2J4S - chain A; structure by X-ray diffraction, 2.10 A resolution.

== Chain A ==
Molecule: Bifunctional P-450\:nadph-P450 reductase
Source organism: Bacillus megaterium
Notes: EC 1.14.14.1; fragment: heme domain, residues 1-455
UniProt: P14779 (CPXB_BACME); numbering as in UniProt (aligned over 1-455)
Chain sequence (455 residues; row label = number of the first residue in the row):
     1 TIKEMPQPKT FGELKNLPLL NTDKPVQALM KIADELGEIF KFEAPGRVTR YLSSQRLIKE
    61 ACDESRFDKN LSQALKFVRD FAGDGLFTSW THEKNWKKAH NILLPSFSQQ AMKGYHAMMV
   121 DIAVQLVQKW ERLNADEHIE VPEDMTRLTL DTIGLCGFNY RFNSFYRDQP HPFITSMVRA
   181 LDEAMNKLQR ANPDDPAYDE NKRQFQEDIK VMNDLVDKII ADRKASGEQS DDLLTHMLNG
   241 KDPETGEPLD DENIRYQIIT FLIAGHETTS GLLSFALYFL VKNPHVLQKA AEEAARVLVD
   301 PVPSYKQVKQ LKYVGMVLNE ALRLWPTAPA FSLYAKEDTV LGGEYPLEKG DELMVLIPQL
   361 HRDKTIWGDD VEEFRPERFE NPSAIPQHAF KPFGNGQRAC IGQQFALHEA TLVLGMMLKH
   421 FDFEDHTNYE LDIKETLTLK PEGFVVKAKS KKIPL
Not modelled in the structure: 243-245
Ion coordination: Zn2+: Asp338, Glu348 (shared with 1 residue of chain B); heme Fe near Cys400 (its only coordinating residue here)
Small-molecule neighbours: heme (HEM): Lys69, Leu75, Leu86, Phe87, Trp96, His100, Phe107, Ile153, Thr260, Phe261, Ala264, Gly265, Thr268, Thr269, Leu272, Leu322, Thr327, Ala328, Phe331, Pro392, Phe393, Gly394, Gln397, Arg398, Ala399, Cys400, Ile401, Gly402, Phe405, Ala406
UniProt features mapped onto this chain:
  - site: Thr269 (Important for catalytic activity)
  - mutagenesis: Thr269 (T269A: Contrary to wild-type, significant decrease in the formation of the high-spin complex via substrate binding, and decreased substrate-induced reduction potential shift with saturating ...)

== Summary ==
Chain A binds heme. The Zn2+ site is built by Asp338 and Glu348. Curated annotation (UniProt) lists one
mutagenesis site.
Chain A is Bifunctional P-450\:nadph-P450 reductase (Bacillus megaterium); the structure, P450 BM3 heme domain
in complex with DMSO, was determined by X-ray diffraction (same publication as 2J1M).
